PDB entry 9MGB | electron microscopy, 2.10 A resolution | chains A and c of the 18 polymer chains in the assembly

== Chain A ==
Protein: R-phycoerythrin alpha chain
Organism: Neopyropia tenera
Chain sequence (164 residues; numbered 1 to 164; the number before each row is that of its first residue):
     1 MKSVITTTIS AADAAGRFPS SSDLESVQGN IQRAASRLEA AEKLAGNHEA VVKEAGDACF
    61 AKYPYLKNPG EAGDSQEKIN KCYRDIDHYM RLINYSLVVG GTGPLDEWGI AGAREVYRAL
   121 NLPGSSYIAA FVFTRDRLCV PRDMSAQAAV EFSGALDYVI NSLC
Ligand contacts:
  - phycoerythrobilin (PEB), molecule 1: L24, E25, Q28
  - phycoerythrobilin (PEB), molecule 2: R33, Q147, V150
  - phycoerythrobilin (PEB), molecule 3: K43, L44, N47, A50, V51, E54, T134, R137, L138, C139, R142, D143, M144, F152
  - phycoerythrobilin (PEB), molecule 4: C59, F60, L66, A72, G73, K78, K81, C82, R84, D85, H88, Y89, R91, W108, G109, V116, Y117, L120, L122, P123, S126, Y127

== Chain c ==
Protein: CL33 scFv
Organism: Mus musculus
Notes: antibody fragment or engineered binder
Chain sequence (257 residues; each row starts with the number of its first residue):
     1 MVHSEVQLQQ SGAELARPGA SVKLSCKASG YTFTSYGISW VKQRTGQGLE WIGEIYPRSG
    61 NTYYNEKFKG KATLTADKSS STAYMELRSL TSEDSAVYFC ARQGYYANSQ FTYWGQGTLV
   121 TVSAAAGGGG SGGGGSGGGG SVHSDIQMTQ TTSSLSASLG DRVTISCSAS QGISNYLNWY
   181 QQKPDGTVKL LIYYTSSLHS GVPSRFSGSG SGTDYSLTIS NLEPEDIATY YCQQYSKLPW
   241 TFGGGTNLEI KHHHHHH
Unresolved in the structure: 1-4, 123-143, 251-257
Cystine bridges: C26-C100, C167-C232
Ligand contacts: phycoerythrobilin (PEB): E66, S144, L238

== Chain A / chain c interface ==
Pairs across the interface - 35 pairs, chain A then chain c:
  A45(A) with N61(c), hydrogen bond (backbone-side chain)
  G46(A) with N61(c), hydrogen bond (backbone-side chain); Y63(c)
  N47(A) with N61(c); Y63(c), hydrogen bond (backbone-side chain)
  H48(A) with S59(c); N61(c), hydrogen bond; Y63(c), hydrogen bond (backbone-side chain); Y106(c)
  E49(A) with Y56(c); S59(c), hydrogen bond; N61(c), hydrogen bond; Y63(c), hydrogen bond; Y105(c); Y106(c)
  A50(A) with Y63(c), hydrogen bond (backbone-side chain); L238(c), hydrophobic
  V52(A) with Y106(c), hydrophobic
  K53(A) with Y106(c); S109(c); Y235(c), hydrogen bond (side chain-backbone); S236(c); W240(c)
  E54(A) with K237(c), salt bridge
  D57(A) with Y176(c), hydrogen bond; S236(c)
  K67(A) with Y194(c), hydrogen bond
  Q76(A) with N108(c)
  I79(A) with A107(c), hydrophobic
  N80(A) with N108(c), hydrogen bond
  Y83(A) with Y106(c), hydrophobic; A107(c), hydrophobic; Y176(c)
  D87(A) with Y106(c), hydrogen bond
  F133(A) with K237(c)
Also at the interface, not in a pair above, chain A (19 interface residues in all): R137, R142
Also at the interface, not in a pair above, chain c (17 interface residues in all): E66

== In short ==
The interface between chain A and chain c involves 19 residues on one side and 17 on the other; the contacts
include 14 hydrogen bonds and 1 salt bridge. Among the polar pairs are E54(A)-K237(c), A45(A)-N61(c) and
G46(A)-N61(c).
Chain A is R-phycoerythrin alpha chain (Neopyropia tenera) and chain c is CL33 scFv (Mus musculus); the
structure, scFv antibody CL33 bound to R-phycoerythrin, was determined by electron microscopy (same
publication as 9MKO, 9O60, 9O61 and 9O62).
